PDB entry 3HOU | X-ray diffraction, 3.20 A resolution | chains A and 1 of the 15 polymer chains in the assembly

Chain A:
Protein: DNA-directed RNA polymerase II subunit RPB1
Organism: Saccharomyces cerevisiae
Notes: EC 2.7.7.6
UniProt: P04050 (RPB1_YEAST); residues 1-1733 here = UniProt positions 1-1733
Amino-acid sequence (1733 residues; each row starts with the number of its first residue):
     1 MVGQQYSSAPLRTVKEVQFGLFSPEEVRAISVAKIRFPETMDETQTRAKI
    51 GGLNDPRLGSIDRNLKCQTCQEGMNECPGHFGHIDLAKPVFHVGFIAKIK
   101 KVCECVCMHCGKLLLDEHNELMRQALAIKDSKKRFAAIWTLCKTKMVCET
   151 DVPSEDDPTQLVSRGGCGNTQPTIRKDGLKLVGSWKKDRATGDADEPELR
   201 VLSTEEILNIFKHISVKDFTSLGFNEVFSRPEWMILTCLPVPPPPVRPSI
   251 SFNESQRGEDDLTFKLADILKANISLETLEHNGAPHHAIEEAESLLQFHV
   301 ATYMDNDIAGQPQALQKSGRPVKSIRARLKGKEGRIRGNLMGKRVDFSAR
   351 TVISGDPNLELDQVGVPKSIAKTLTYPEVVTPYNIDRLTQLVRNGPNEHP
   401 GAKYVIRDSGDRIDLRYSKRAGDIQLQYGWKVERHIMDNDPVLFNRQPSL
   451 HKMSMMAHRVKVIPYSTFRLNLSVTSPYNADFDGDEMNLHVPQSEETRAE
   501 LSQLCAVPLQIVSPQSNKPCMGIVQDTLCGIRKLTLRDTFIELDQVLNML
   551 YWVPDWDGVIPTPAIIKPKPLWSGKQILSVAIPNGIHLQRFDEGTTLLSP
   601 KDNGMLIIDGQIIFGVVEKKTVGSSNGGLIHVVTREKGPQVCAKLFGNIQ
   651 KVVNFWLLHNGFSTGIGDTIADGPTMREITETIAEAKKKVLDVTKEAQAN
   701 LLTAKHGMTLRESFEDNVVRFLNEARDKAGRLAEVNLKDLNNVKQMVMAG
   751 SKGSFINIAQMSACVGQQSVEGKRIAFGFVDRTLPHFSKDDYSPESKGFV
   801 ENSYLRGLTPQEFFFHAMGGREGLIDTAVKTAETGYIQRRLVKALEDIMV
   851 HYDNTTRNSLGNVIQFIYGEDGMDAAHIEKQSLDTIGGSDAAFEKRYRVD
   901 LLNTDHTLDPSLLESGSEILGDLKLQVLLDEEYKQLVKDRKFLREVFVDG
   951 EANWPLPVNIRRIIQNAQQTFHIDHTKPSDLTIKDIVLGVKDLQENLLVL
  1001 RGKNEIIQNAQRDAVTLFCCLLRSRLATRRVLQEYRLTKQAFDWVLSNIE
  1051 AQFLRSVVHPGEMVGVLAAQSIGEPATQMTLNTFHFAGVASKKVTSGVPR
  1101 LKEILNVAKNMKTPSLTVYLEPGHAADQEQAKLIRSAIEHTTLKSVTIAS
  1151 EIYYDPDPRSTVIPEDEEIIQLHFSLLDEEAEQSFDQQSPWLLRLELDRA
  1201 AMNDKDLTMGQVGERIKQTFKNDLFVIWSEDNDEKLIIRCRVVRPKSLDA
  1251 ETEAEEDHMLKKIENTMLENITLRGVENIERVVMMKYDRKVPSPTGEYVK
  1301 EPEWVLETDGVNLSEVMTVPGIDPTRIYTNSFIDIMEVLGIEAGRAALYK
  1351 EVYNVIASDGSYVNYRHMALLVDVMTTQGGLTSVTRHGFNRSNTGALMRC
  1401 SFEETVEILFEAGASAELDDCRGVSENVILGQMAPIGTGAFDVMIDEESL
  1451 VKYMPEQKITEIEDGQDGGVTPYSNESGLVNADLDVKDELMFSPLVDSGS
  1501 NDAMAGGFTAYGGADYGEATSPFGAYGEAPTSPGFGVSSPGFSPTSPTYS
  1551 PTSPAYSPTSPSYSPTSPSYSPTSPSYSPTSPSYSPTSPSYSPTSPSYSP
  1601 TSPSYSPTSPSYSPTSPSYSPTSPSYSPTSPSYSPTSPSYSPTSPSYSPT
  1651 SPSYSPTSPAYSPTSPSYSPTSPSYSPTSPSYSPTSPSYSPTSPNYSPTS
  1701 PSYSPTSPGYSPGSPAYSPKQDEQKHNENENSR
Unresolved in the structure: 1, 187-194, 1082-1091, 1176-1186, 1245-1253, 1456-1733
Curated features (UniProtKB/Swiss-Prot):
  - region: Pro248 to Asp260 (Lid loop), Asn306 to Lys323 (Rudder loop), Pro810 to Glu822 (Bridging helix)
  - binding site (Zn(2+)): Cys67, Cys70, Cys77, His80, Cys107, Cys110, Cys148, Cys167
  - binding site (Mg(2+)): Asp481, Asp483, Asp485
  - modified residue: Thr1471 (Phosphothreonine)
  - cross-link (Glycyl lysine isopeptide (Lys-Gly)): Lys695 (interchain with G-Cter in ubiquitin), Lys1246 (interchain with G-Cter in ubiquitin), Lys1350 (interchain with G-Cter in ubiquitin)
  - natural variant: Ser1653 to Pro1659 (deletion: In strain: A364A)
  - mutagenesis: Lys1246 (K1246R: Impairs ubiquitination during transcription stress)
Metal / ion sites: Zn2+ site 1: Cys67, Cys70, Cys77, His80; Zn2+ site 2: Cys107, Cys110, Cys148, Cys167
Reported in the primary citation:
  - conformationally variable residues (side-chain flip): Asp481, Asp483, Asp485
  - binding site for the 17-nt RNA strand: Asp483, Asp485

Chain 1:
Molecule: 26-nt DNA strand
Sequence (26 nucleotides; numbered 5 to 30; the number before each row is that of its first residue):
     5 AGCTCAAGTAGTTATGCCUGGTCATT
Unresolved in the structure: 5-10, 29-30
Modified / non-standard residues: BRU (5-bromo-2'-deoxyuridine-5'-monophosphate) at position 23

Chain A / chain 1 interface:
Residue-residue contacts (22):
  Phe252(A) with DA28(1), base contact
  Ala309(A) with DA14(1), phosphate contact
  Lys317(A) with DA28(1), phosphate contact
  Ser318(A) with DA28(1), phosphate contact
  Lys330(A) with DT16(1), phosphate contact
  Lys332(A) with DA18(1), salt bridge to the phosphate; DT19(1), salt bridge to the phosphate
  Arg337(A) with DT17(1), salt bridge to the phosphate; DT19(1), salt bridge to the phosphate
  Arg344(A) with DC21(1), salt bridge to the phosphate
  Arg350(A) with DC21(1), sugar contact
  Gln447(A) with DG20(1), sugar contact
  Pro448(A) with DT19(1), base contact
  Thr831(A) with DA18(1), base contact
  Ala832(A) with DA18(1), sugar contact
  Gly835(A) with DA18(1), sugar contact
  Tyr836(A) with DT16(1), phosphate contact; DT17(1), sugar contact; DA18(1), sugar contact
  Arg1386(A) with DG15(1), hydrogen bond to the sugar; DT16(1), sugar contact
  Glu1403(A) with DT16(1), phosphate contact
Other interface residues (no listed pair), chain A (19 interface residues in all): Glu1404, Glu1407

Summary:
19 residues of chain A and 9 residues of chain 1 are in contact; the contacts include 1 hydrogen bond and 5
salt bridges. Among the polar pairs are Arg1386(A)-DG15(1), Lys332(A)-DA18(1) and Lys332(A)-DT19(1). From the
paper: a binding site for the 17-nt RNA strand at Asp483(A) and Asp485(A); conformational variability at
Asp481(A), Asp483(A) and Asp485(A).
Here chain A is DNA-directed RNA polymerase II subunit RPB1 (Saccharomyces cerevisiae) and chain 1 is a 26-nt
DNA strand. Entry 3HOU (Complete RNA polymerase II elongation complex I with a T-U mismatch) was determined by
X-ray diffraction, deposited together with 3HOV, 3HOW, 3HOX, 3HOY and 3HOZ.
